Entry 4O4J (X-ray diffraction, 2.20 A resolution); this record covers chains B and C of the 6 polymer chains in the assembly.

== Chain B ==
Name: Tubulin beta-2B chain
Organism: Bos taurus
UniProtKB: Q6B856 (TBB2B_BOVIN); the author numbering skips numbers that UniProt does not, so the offset changes along the chain: 1-42 = UniProt 1-42; 45-360 = UniProt 43-358; 369-455 = UniProt 359-445
Amino-acid sequence (445 residues; numbered 1 to 455; 10 numbers in that range are skipped by the numbering (no residue carries them; nothing is unmodelled there); the number before each row is that of its first residue):
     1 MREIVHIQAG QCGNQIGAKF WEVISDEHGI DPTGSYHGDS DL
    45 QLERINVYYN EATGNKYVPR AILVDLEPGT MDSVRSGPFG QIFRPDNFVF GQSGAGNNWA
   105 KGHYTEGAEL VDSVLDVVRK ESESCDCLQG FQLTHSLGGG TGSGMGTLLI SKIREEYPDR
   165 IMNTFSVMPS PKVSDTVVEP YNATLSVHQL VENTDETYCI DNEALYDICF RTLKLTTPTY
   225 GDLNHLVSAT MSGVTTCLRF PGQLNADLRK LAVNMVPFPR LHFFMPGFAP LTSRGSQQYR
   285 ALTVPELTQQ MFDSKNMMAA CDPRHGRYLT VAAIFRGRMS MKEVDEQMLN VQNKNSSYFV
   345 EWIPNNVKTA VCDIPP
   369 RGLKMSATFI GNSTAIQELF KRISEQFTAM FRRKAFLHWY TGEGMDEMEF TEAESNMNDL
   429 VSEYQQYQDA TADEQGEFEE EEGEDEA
Disordered / not traced: 439-455
Metal / ion sites: Mg2+: Gln11 (together with GDP)
Ligand contacts:
  - GDP (guanosine-5'-diphosphate): Gly10, Gln11, Cys12, Gln15, Ile16, Asp69, Asn101, Ser140, Gly142, Gly143, Gly144, Thr145, Gly146, Ser147, Val171, Pro173, Val177, Asp179, Glu183, Asn206, Leu209, Tyr224, Leu227, Asn228
  - Peloruside A (POU): Gln293, Phe296, Asp297, Ser298, Met301, Pro307, Arg308, Tyr312, Val335, Asn339, Tyr342, Phe343
UniProt features mapped onto this chain:
  - motif: Met1 to Ile4 (MREI motif)
  - binding site (GTP): Gln11, Glu71, Ser140, Gly144, Thr145, Gly146, Asn206, Asn228
  - binding site (Mg(2+)): Glu71
  - modified residue: Ser40 (Phosphoserine), Thr57 (Phosphothreonine), Lys60 (N6-acetyllysine), Ser174 (Phosphoserine), Thr287 (Phosphothreonine), Thr292 (Phosphothreonine), Arg320 (Omega-N-methylarginine), Glu448 (5-glutamyl polyglutamate)
  - cross-link (Glycyl lysine isopeptide (Lys-Gly)): Lys60 (interchain with G-Cter in ubiquitin), Lys326 (interchain with G-Cter in ubiquitin)

== Chain C ==
Name: Tubulin alpha-1B chain
Organism: Bos taurus
UniProtKB: P81947 (TBA1B_BOVIN); numbering as in UniProt (aligned over 1-451)
Amino-acid sequence (451 residues; each row starts with the number of its first residue):
     1 MRECISIHVG QAGVQIGNAC WELYCLEHGI QPDGQMPSDK TIGGGDDSFN TFFSETGAGK
    61 HVPRAVFVDL EPTVIDEVRT GTYRQLFHPE QLITGKEDAA NNYARGHYTI GKEIIDLVLD
   121 RIRKLADQCT GLQGFLVFHS FGGGTGSGFT SLLMERLSVD YGKKSKLEFS IYPAPQVSTA
   181 VVEPYNSILT THTTLEHSDC AFMVDNEAIY DICRRNLDIE RPTYTNLNRL ISQIVSSITA
   241 SLRFDGALNV DLTEFQTNLV PYPRIHFPLA TYAPVISAEK AYHEQLSVAE ITNACFEPAN
   301 QMVKCDPRHG KYMACCLLYR GDVVPKDVNA AIATIKTKRS IQFVDWCPTG FKVGINYQPP
   361 TVVPGGDLAK VQRAVCMLSN TTAIAEAWAR LDHKFDLMYA KRAFVHWYVG EGMEEGEFSE
   421 AREDMAALEK DYEEVGVDSV EGEGEEEGEE Y
Disordered / not traced: 441-451
Ligand contacts: GTP (guanosine-5'-triphosphate): Gly10, Gln11, Ala12, Gln15, Ile16, Asp69, Asp98, Ala99, Ala100, Asn101, Asn102, Ser140, Gly142, Gly143, Gly144, Thr145, Gly146, Ile171, Pro173, Val177, Ser178, Thr179, Glu183, Asn206, Tyr224, Leu227, Asn228, Ile231

== Interface between chain B and chain C ==
Contacting residue pairs - 41 pairs, chain B then chain C:
  Gln96(B) - Met1(C)
  Asn101(B) - Glu254(C)  hydrogen bond
  Asp179(B) - Glu254(C)
  Asp179(B) - Lys352(C)  hydrogen bond (backbone-side chain)
  Thr180(B) - Glu254(C)
  Thr180(B) - Asn258(C)
  Val181(B) - Asn258(C)  hydrogen bond (backbone-side chain)
  Val181(B) - Pro348(C)  hydrophobic
  Thr221(B) - Lys326(C)
  Thr221(B) - Asn329(C)
  Ala397(B) - Trp346(C)
  Met398(B) - Trp346(C)
  Arg400(B) - Asp345(C)  salt bridge
  Arg400(B) - Trp346(C)
  Arg400(B) - Ser439(C)  hydrogen bond
  Arg401(B) - Tyr262(C)  hydrogen bond (backbone-side chain)
  Arg401(B) - Asp345(C)  salt bridge
  Arg401(B) - Trp346(C)
  Arg401(B) - Glu434(C)  hydrogen bond (side chain-backbone)
  Arg401(B) - Val435(C)
  Arg401(B) - Val437(C)  hydrogen bond (side chain-backbone)
  Arg401(B) - Asp438(C)
  Arg401(B) - Ser439(C)  hydrogen bond
  Lys402(B) - Tyr262(C)
  Ala403(B) - Pro261(C)
  Ala403(B) - Tyr262(C)
  Ala403(B) - Trp346(C)  hydrophobic
  Phe404(B) - Thr257(C)
  Phe404(B) - Asn258(C)
  Phe404(B) - Val260(C)
  Phe404(B) - Pro261(C)  hydrogen bond (backbone-backbone)
  Phe404(B) - Trp346(C)  hydrophobic
  Phe404(B) - Cys347(C)  hydrophobic
  His406(B) - Val260(C)  hydrogen bond (side chain-backbone)
  His406(B) - Pro261(C)
  His406(B) - Tyr262(C)
  His406(B) - Pro263(C)
  Trp407(B) - Gln256(C)
  Trp407(B) - Thr257(C)  hydrogen bond (side chain-backbone)
  Trp407(B) - Val260(C)
  Gly410(B) - Lys163(C)  hydrogen bond (backbone-side chain)
Other interface residues (no listed pair), chain B (22 interface residues in all): Glu71, Ser97, Gly100, Val182, Leu405, Glu411
Other interface residues (no listed pair), chain C (24 interface residues in all): Arg2, Pro325

== Summary ==
Chain B and chain C form an interface of 22 and 24 residues respectively, with 12 hydrogen bonds and 2 salt
bridges. Among the polar pairs are Arg400(B)-Asp345(C), Arg401(B)-Asp345(C) and Asn101(B)-Glu254(C). Ligands
of chain B: GDP and Peloruside A. Bound to chain C: GTP.
Here chain B is Tubulin beta-2B chain and chain C is Tubulin alpha-1B chain, both from Bos taurus. Entry 4O4J
(Tubulin-Peloruside A complex) was determined by X-ray diffraction together with 4O4L, 4O4I and 4O4H from the
same study.
